PDB entry 8G02 | electron microscopy, 3.50 A resolution | chains G and H of the 6 polymer chains in the assembly

Chain G:
Molecule: Lysis protein E
Organism: Escherichia phage phiX174
Notes: engineered mutation(s): Gly insertion position 2
Reference sequence: P03639 (LYS_BPPHS); residues 2-91 here = UniProt positions 2-91
Amino-acid sequence (98 residues; row label = number of the first residue in the row; numbering starts at 0):
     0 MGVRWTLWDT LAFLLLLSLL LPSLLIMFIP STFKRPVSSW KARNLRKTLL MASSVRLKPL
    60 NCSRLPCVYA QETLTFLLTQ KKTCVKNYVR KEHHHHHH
Unresolved in the structure: 0, 66-97
Sequence notes: insertion (1); conflict Arg42 (Leu in P03639), Arg89 (Gln in P03639); expression tag (92-97)

Chain H:
Molecule: Peptidyl-prolyl cis-trans isomerase
Organism: Escherichia coli K-12
Notes: EC 5.2.1.8
Reference sequence: D6IEN4 (D6IEN4_ECOLX); residue numbers follow UniProt; this construct covers 1-154
Amino-acid sequence (154 residues; numbered 1 to 154; the number before each row is that of its first residue):
     1 MKVAKDLVVS LAYQVRTEDG VLVDESPVSA PLDYLHGHGS LISGLETALE GHEVGDKFDV
    61 AVGANDAYGQ YDENLVQRVP KDVFMGVDEL QVGMRFLAET DQGPVPVEIT AVEDDHVVVD
   121 GNHMLAGQNL KFNVEVVAIR EATEEELAHG HVHG
Unresolved in the structure: 150-154

Chain G / chain H interface:
Pairs across the interface (32; chain G residue first):
  Arg55(G) - Asp82(H)  hydrogen bond (side chain-backbone)
  Arg55(G) - Val83(H)  hydrogen bond (side chain-backbone)
  Arg55(G) - Phe84(H)  hydrogen bond (side chain-backbone)
  Arg55(G) - Met85(H)  hydrogen bond
  Leu56(G) - Val83(H)
  Leu56(G) - Phe84(H)  hydrophobic
  Leu56(G) - Met85(H)
  Leu56(G) - Phe96(H)
  Leu56(G) - Leu97(H)
  Leu56(G) - Ala98(H)
  Leu56(G) - Val107(H)  hydrophobic
  Lys57(G) - Met85(H)
  Lys57(G) - Phe96(H)
  Lys57(G) - Leu97(H)  hydrogen bond (backbone-backbone)
  Pro58(G) - Met85(H)
  Pro58(G) - Phe96(H)
  Leu59(G) - Arg95(H)  hydrogen bond (backbone-backbone)
  Leu59(G) - Phe96(H)
  Leu59(G) - Leu97(H)
  Leu59(G) - Pro106(H)  hydrophobic
  Asn60(G) - Arg95(H)  hydrogen bond (backbone-side chain)
  Cys61(G) - Arg95(H)
  Arg63(G) - Ser40(H)
  Arg63(G) - His123(H)  hydrogen bond (backbone-side chain)
  Leu64(G) - Asp24(H)
  Leu64(G) - Leu32(H)  hydrophobic
  Leu64(G) - Tyr34(H)
  Leu64(G) - Tyr68(H)  hydrogen bond (backbone-side chain)
  Pro65(G) - Asp24(H)
  Pro65(G) - Leu41(H)
  Pro65(G) - Ile42(H)  hydrogen bond (backbone-backbone)
  Pro65(G) - Leu45(H)
Also at the interface, not in a pair above, chain G (11 interface residues in all): Ser62
Also at the interface, not in a pair above, chain H (22 interface residues in all): Tyr13, Leu125, Phe132

Overview:
11 residues of chain G face 22 of chain H across their interface, with 10 hydrogen bonds. Polar pairs include
Arg55(G)-Asp82(H), Arg55(G)-Val83(H) and Arg55(G)-Phe84(H).
Chain G is Lysis protein E (Escherichia phage phiX174) and chain H is Peptidyl-prolyl cis-trans isomerase
(Escherichia coli K-12); the structure, YES Complex - E. coli MraY, Protein E PhiX174, E. coli SlyD, was
determined by electron microscopy, deposited together with 8G01.
